8US4 - chain A; structure by X-ray diffraction, 3.15 A resolution.

[Chain A]
Name: Translocation and assembly module subunit TamA
Source organism: Pseudomonas aeruginosa PAO1
Notes: fragment: Mature TamA
UniProtKB: Q9I0U1 (Q9I0U1_PSEAE); numbering as in UniProt (aligned over 272-579)
Chain sequence (308 residues; numbered 272 to 579; the number before each row is that of its first residue):
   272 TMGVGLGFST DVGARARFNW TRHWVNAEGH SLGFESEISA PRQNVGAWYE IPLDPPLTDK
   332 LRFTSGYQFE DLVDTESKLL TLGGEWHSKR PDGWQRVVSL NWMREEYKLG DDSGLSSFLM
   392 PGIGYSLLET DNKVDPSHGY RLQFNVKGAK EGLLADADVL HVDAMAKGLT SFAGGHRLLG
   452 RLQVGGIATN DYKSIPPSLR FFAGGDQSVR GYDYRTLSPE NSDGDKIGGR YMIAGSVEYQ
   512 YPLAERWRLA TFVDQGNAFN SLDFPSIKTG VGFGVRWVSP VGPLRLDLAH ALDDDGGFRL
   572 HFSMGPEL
Unresolved in the structure: 578-579
Small-molecule neighbours:
  - platinum (ii) ion (PT), molecule 1: Arg286, Arg288, Met575
  - platinum (ii) ion (PT), molecule 2: Met374, Met391, Lys418
  - platinum (ii) ion (PT), molecule 3: Arg412, Gln414, Met436

[In short]
Chain A binds 3 copies of platinum (ii) ion.
Chain A is Translocation and assembly module subunit TamA (Pseudomonas aeruginosa PAO1); the structure, C2221
Crystal structure of TamA (Barrel only) from Pseudomonas aeruginosa at 3.15 Ang, was determined by X-ray
diffraction (same publication as 8US1, 8US2 and 8US3).
